PDB entry 4RH3 | X-ray diffraction, 3.02 A resolution | chains B and C of the 4 polymer chains in the assembly

Chain B (and C):
Protein: ATP-dependent 6-phosphofructokinase, platelet type
Source organism: Homo sapiens
Notes: EC 2.7.1.11; chain C of this document is another copy of the same molecule, construct and numbering; everything in this record applies to it too
UniProt: Q01813 (PFKAP_HUMAN); residue numbers follow UniProt; this construct covers 26-762
Chain sequence (743 residues; numbered 20 to 762; the number before each row is that of its first residue):
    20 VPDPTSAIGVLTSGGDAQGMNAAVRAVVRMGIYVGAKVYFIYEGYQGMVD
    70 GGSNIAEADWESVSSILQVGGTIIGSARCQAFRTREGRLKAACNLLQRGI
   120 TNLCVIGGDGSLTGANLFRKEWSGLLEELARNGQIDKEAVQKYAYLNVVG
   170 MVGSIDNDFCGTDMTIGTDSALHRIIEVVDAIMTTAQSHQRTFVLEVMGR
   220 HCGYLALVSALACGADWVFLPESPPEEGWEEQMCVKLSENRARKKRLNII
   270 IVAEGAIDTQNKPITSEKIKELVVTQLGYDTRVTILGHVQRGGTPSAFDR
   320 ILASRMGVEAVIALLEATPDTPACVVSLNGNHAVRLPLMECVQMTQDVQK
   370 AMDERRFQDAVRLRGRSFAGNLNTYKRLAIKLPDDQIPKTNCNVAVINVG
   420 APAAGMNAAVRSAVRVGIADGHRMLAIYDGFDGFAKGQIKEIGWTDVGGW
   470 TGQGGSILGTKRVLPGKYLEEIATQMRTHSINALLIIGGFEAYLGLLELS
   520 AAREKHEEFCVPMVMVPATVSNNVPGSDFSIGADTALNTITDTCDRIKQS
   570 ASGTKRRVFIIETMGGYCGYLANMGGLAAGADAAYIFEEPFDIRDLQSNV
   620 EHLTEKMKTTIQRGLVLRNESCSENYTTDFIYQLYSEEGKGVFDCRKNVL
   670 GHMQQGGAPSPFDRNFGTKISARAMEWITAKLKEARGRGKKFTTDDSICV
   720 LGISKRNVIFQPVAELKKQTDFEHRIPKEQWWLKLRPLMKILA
Unresolved in the structure: 20-24, 705-711
Construct notes: expression tag (20-25)
Residues lining bound ligands: AMP-PCP (ACP; phosphomethylphosphonic acid adenylate ester): S32, G33, G34, Y64, A96, R97, C98, Q99, F101, R102, G126, G127, D128, G129, S130, T132, G133, L136, S173, D175, D177
UniProt features mapped onto this chain:
  - region: K400 to C411 (Interdomain linker)
  - active site: D175 (Proton acceptor)
  - binding site (ATP): G34, R97, C98, G127 to S130
  - binding site (Mg(2+)): D128
  - binding site (substrate): S173 to D175, R210, M217 to R219, E273, R301, H307 to R310
  - binding site (beta-D-fructose 2,6-bisphosphate): R481, T538 to N542, R576, M583 to G585, E639, R665, H671 to Q674, R744
  - modified residue: S142 (Phosphoserine), S386 (Phosphoserine), K395 (N6-acetyllysine), K486 (N6-acetyllysine), Y651 (Phosphotyrosine), K688 (N6-acetyllysine)
  - glycosylation: S540 (O-linked (GlcNAc) serine)

Interface between chain B and chain C:
Contacting residue pairs - 30 pairs, chain B then chain C:
  D611(B) - E657(C)
  I612(B) - I612(C)  hydrophobic
  I612(B) - Q616(C)
  I612(B) - L653(C)  hydrophobic
  I612(B) - E657(C)  hydrogen bond (backbone-side chain)
  R613(B) - Q616(C)
  R613(B) - E657(C)  salt bridge
  Q616(B) - I612(C)
  Q616(B) - R613(C)
  Q616(B) - Q616(C)
  N644(B) - Q652(C)  hydrogen bond (backbone-side chain)
  N644(B) - S655(C)
  N644(B) - E656(C)
  Y645(B) - L653(C)
  Y645(B) - E656(C)
  Y645(B) - E657(C)  hydrogen bond
  T646(B) - Q652(C)
  F649(B) - F649(C)  hydrophobic
  F649(B) - Q652(C)
  Q652(B) - N644(C)  hydrogen bond (side chain-backbone)
  Q652(B) - T646(C)
  Q652(B) - F649(C)
  L653(B) - Y645(C)
  S655(B) - N644(C)
  E656(B) - N644(C)
  E656(B) - Y645(C)
  E657(B) - D611(C)
  E657(B) - I612(C)
  E657(B) - R613(C)  salt bridge
  E657(B) - Y645(C)  hydrogen bond
Other interface residues (no listed pair), chain B (15 interface residues in all): S642, K659
Other interface residues (no listed pair), chain C (17 interface residues in all): E620, S642, Y651, K659

Overview:
15 residues of chain B face 17 of chain C across their interface, with 5 hydrogen bonds and 2 salt bridges.
Polar pairs include R613(B)-E657(C), I612(B)-E657(C) and N644(B)-Q652(C). Bound to chain B: AMP-PCP.
Chain B and chain C are both ATP-dependent 6-phosphofructokinase, platelet type (Homo sapiens); the structure,
AMPPCP-bound structure of human platelet phosphofructokinase in an R-state, crystal form II, was determined by
X-ray diffraction (same publication as 4U1R and 4WL0).
